PDB entry 5L6A | X-ray diffraction, 2.80 A resolution | chains O and P of the 28 polymer chains in the assembly

# Chain O
Name: Proteasome subunit alpha type-2
Organism: Saccharomyces cerevisiae (strain ATCC 204508 / S288c)
Notes: EC 3.4.25.1
UniProt: P23639 (PSA2_YEAST); residues 1-250 here = UniProt positions 1-250
Chain sequence (250 residues; numbered 1 to 250; the number before each row is that of its first residue):
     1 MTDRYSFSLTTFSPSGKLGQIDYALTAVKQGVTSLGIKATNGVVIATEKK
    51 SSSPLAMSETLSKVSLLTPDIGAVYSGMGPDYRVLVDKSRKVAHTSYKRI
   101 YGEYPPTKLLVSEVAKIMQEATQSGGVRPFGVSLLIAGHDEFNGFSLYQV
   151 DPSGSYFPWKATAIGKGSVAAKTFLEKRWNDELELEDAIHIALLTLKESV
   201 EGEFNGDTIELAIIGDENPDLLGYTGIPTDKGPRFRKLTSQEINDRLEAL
UniProt features mapped onto this chain:
  - cross-link: K108 (Glycyl lysine isopeptide (Lys-Gly) (interchain with G-Cter in ubiquitin))

# Chain P
Name: Proteasome subunit alpha type-3
Organism: Saccharomyces cerevisiae (strain ATCC 204508 / S288c)
Notes: EC 3.4.25.1
UniProt: P23638 (PSA3_YEAST); residues 0-257 here correspond to UniProt positions 1-258 (UniProt number = residue number + 1)
Chain sequence (258 residues; each row starts with the number of its first residue; numbering starts at 0):
     0 MGSRRYDSRTTIFSPEGRLYQVEYALESISHAGTAIGIMASDGIVLAAER
    50 KVTSTLLEQDTSTEKLYKLNDKIAVAVAGLTADAEILINTARIHAQNYLK
   100 TYNEDIPVEILVRRLSDIKQGYTQHGGLRPFGVSFIYAGYDDRYGYQLYT
   150 SNPSGNYTGWKAISVGANTSAAQTLLQMDYKDDMKVDDAIELALKTLSKT
   200 TDSSALTYDRLEFATIRKGANDGEVYQKIFKPQEIKDILVKTGITKKDED
   250 EEADEDMK
Not modelled in the structure: 0, 245-257
UniProt features mapped onto this chain:
  - cross-link (Glycyl lysine isopeptide (Lys-Gly)): K99 (interchain with G-Cter in ubiquitin), K198 (interchain with G-Cter in ubiquitin), K230 (interchain with G-Cter in ubiquitin)

# Interface between chain O and chain P
Contacting residue pairs (65):
  R4(O) - S2(P)  hydrogen bond (backbone-side chain)
  Y5(O) - S2(P)
  Y5(O) - Y5(P)
  S6(O) - G125(P)
  S6(O) - L127(P)
  F7(O) - S2(P)
  F7(O) - Y5(P)
  F7(O) - D6(P)
  F7(O) - G126(P)
  S8(O) - G126(P)  hydrogen bond (backbone-backbone)
  S8(O) - L127(P)
  S8(O) - R128(P)  hydrogen bond (side chain-backbone)
  T10(O) - R128(P)
  T11(O) - S7(P)
  T11(O) - T9(P)
  T11(O) - Q20(P)
  F12(O) - Q20(P)
  F12(O) - Y23(P)
  F12(O) - A24(P)  hydrophobic
  F12(O) - L79(P)  hydrophobic
  F12(O) - R128(P)
  F12(O) - P129(P)
  F12(O) - G131(P)
  S13(O) - Y23(P)
  P14(O) - Y23(P)  hydrophobic
  P14(O) - E26(P)
  S15(O) - E26(P)
  S15(O) - H30(P)
  G16(O) - Y23(P)
  G16(O) - E26(P)
  G16(O) - S27(P)  hydrogen bond (backbone-side chain)
  K38(O) - E57(P)  salt bridge
  S112(O) - E84(P)
  K116(O) - I85(P)
  Q119(O) - A81(P)
  Q119(O) - D82(P)  hydrogen bond
  Q119(O) - I85(P)
  Q119(O) - R128(P)
  T122(O) - R128(P)  hydrogen bond (backbone-side chain)
  Q123(O) - Y121(P)
  Q123(O) - L127(P)
  Q123(O) - R128(P)  hydrogen bond (side chain-backbone)
  Q123(O) - P129(P)
  Q123(O) - F130(P)
  G125(O) - L127(P)
  S153(O) - A81(P)
  G154(O) - A81(P)
  S155(O) - A81(P)
  Y156(O) - E84(P)  hydrogen bond
  F157(O) - L56(P)  hydrophobic
  P158(O) - L56(P)
  P158(O) - E57(P)  hydrogen bond (backbone-backbone)
  P158(O) - T60(P)
  P158(O) - S61(P)
  W159(O) - S53(P)
  W159(O) - L55(P)
  W159(O) - L56(P)
  K160(O) - T54(P)  hydrogen bond (side chain-backbone)
  K160(O) - L55(P)  hydrogen bond (backbone-backbone)
  K160(O) - L56(P)
  K160(O) - E57(P)
  A161(O) - L55(P)
  L175(O) - L55(P)  hydrophobic
  E176(O) - T54(P)
  E176(O) - L55(P)
Interface residues without a listed pair, chain O (35 interface residues in all): L18, S124, Y148, K172, W179
Interface residues without a listed pair, chain P (32 interface residues in all): T80

# Summary
35 residues of chain O and 32 residues of chain P are in contact; the contacts include 11 hydrogen bonds and 1
salt bridge. Among the polar pairs are K38(O)-E57(P), R4(O)-S2(P) and S8(O)-R128(P).
Here chain O is Proteasome subunit alpha type-2 and chain P is Proteasome subunit alpha type-3, both from
Saccharomyces cerevisiae (strain ATCC 204508 / S288c). Entry 5L6A (Yeast 20S proteasome with mouse beta5i
(1-138) and mouse beta6 (97-111; 118-133) in complex with epoxyketone ...) was determined by X-ray diffraction
together with 5L52, 5L54, 5L55, 5L5A, 5L5B, 5L5D and 30 further entries from the same study.
